8CXH - chains H and L of the 10 polymer chains in the assembly; structure by electron microscopy, 3.20 A resolution.

Chain H:
Molecule: C10 heavy chain
From: Homo sapiens
Sequence (128 residues; row label = number of the first residue in the row; a row labelled like 82A-82C holds insertion residues (82A, then the next letters in order)):
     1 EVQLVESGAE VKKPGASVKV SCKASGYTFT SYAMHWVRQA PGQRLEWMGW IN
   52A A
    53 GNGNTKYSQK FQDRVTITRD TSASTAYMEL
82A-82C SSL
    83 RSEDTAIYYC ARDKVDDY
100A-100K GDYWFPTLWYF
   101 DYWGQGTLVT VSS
Unresolved in the structure: 113
Disulfides: Cys-22/Cys-92

Chain L:
Molecule: C10 light chain
From: Homo sapiens
Sequence (110 residues; row label = number of the first residue in the row; note: 1 number in that range is skipped by the numbering (no residue carries it; nothing is unmodelled there); a row labelled like 27A-27C holds insertion residues (27A, then the next letters in order)):
     1 QSALTQPAS
    11 VSGSPGQSIT ISCTGTS
27A-27C SDV
    28 GGFNYVSWFQ QHPGKAPKLM LYDVTSRPSG VSSRFSGSKS GNTASLTISG LQAEDEADYY
    88 CSSHTSRG
   95A T
    96 WVFGGGTKLT V
  106A L
Unresolved in the structure: 1-2
Disulfides: Cys-23/Cys-88

Interface between chain H and chain L:
Contacting residue pairs - 38 pairs, chain H then chain L:
  His-35(H) / Trp-96(L)
  Gln-39(H) / Gln-38(L)
  Gln-39(H) / Tyr-87(L)  hydrogen bond
  Gln-43(H) / Tyr-87(L)
  Arg-44(H) / Ala-3(L)
  Arg-44(H) / Phe-98(L)  hydrogen bond (side chain-backbone)
  Arg-44(H) / Gly-99(L)  hydrogen bond (side chain-backbone)
  Arg-44(H) / Gly-100(L)
  Leu-45(H) / Tyr-87(L)
  Leu-45(H) / Phe-98(L)
  Trp-47(H) / Thr-95A(L)
  Trp-47(H) / Trp-96(L)  hydrophobic
  Trp-50(H) / Trp-96(L)
  Lys-58(H) / Gly-95(L)
  Tyr-91(H) / Gln-38(L)  hydrogen bond
  Tyr-100C(H) / Trp-96(L)
  Pro-100F(H) / Tyr-32(L)  hydrogen bond (backbone-side chain)
  Pro-100F(H) / His-91(L)
  Pro-100F(H) / Trp-96(L)  hydrophobic
  Thr-100G(H) / Tyr-32(L)
  Leu-100H(H) / Tyr-32(L)  hydrophobic
  Leu-100H(H) / Tyr-49(L)
  Leu-100H(H) / Asp-50(L)
  Trp-100I(H) / Tyr-49(L)  hydrophobic
  Tyr-100J(H) / Tyr-32(L)  hydrogen bond (side chain-backbone)
  Tyr-100J(H) / Val-33(L)
  Tyr-100J(H) / Ser-34(L)  hydrogen bond
  Tyr-100J(H) / Ser-89(L)  hydrogen bond (side chain-backbone)
  Tyr-100J(H) / Ser-90(L)
  Tyr-100J(H) / Trp-96(L)
  Phe-100K(H) / Phe-36(L)
  Phe-100K(H) / Leu-46(L)
  Phe-100K(H) / Trp-96(L)
  Phe-100K(H) / Phe-98(L)  hydrophobic
  Trp-103(H) / Phe-36(L)
  Trp-103(H) / Ala-43(L)  hydrophobic
  Trp-103(H) / Pro-44(L)
  Gly-104(H) / Ala-43(L)
Also at the interface, not in a pair above, chain H (21 interface residues in all): Val-37, Phe-100E, Asp-101
Also at the interface, not in a pair above, chain L (22 interface residues in all): Arg-94

In short:
The interface between chain H and chain L involves 21 residues on one side and 22 on the other; the contacts
include 8 hydrogen bonds. Polar pairs include Gln-39(H)/Tyr-87(L), Arg-44(H)/Phe-98(L) and
Arg-44(H)/Gly-99(L).
Chain H is C10 heavy chain and chain L is C10 light chain, both from Homo sapiens; the structure, Structures
of Zika Virus in Complex with Antibodies Targeting E Dimer Epitopes and Basis for Neutralization ..., was
determined by electron microscopy.
